3FYK - chain X; structure by X-ray diffraction, 3.50 A resolution.

[Chain X]
Molecule: MAP kinase-activated protein kinase 2
From: Homo sapiens
Notes: EC 2.7.11.1; fragment: MK-2 kinase module and the auto-inhibitory domain
UniProtKB: P49137 (MAPK2_HUMAN); numbering as in UniProt (aligned over 45-371)
Sequence (327 residues; each row starts with the number of its first residue):
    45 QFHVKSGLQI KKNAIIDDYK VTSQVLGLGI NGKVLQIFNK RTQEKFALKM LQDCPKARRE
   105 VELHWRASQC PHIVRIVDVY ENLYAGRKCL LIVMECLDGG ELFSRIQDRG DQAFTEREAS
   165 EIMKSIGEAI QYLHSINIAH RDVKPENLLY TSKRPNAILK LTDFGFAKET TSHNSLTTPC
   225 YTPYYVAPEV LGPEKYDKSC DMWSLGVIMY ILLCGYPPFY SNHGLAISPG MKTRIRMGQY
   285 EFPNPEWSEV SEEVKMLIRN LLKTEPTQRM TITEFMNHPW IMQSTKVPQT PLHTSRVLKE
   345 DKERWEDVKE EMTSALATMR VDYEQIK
Disordered / not traced: 217-238, 266-281, 365-371
Curated features (UniProtKB/Swiss-Prot):
  - region: Ser328 to Arg364 (Autoinhibitory helix), Asp366 to Lys371 (p38 MAPK-binding site)
  - motif: Met356 to Val365 (Nuclear export signal (NES)), Lys371 (Bipartite nuclear localization signal 1)
  - active site: Asp186 (Proton acceptor)
  - binding site (ATP): Leu70 to Val78, Lys93
  - binding site (staurosporine): Glu139 to Leu141
  - modified residue: Thr222 (Phosphothreonine), Ser272 (Phosphoserine), Ser328 (Phosphoserine), Thr334 (Phosphothreonine)
  - cross-link: Lys353 (Glycyl lysine isopeptide (Lys-Gly) (interchain with G-Cter in SUMO))
  - mutagenesis: Lys93 (K93R: Kinase defective mutant, abolishes activity), Asp207 (D207A: Kinase defective mutant, abolishes activity), Thr222 (T222A: Strong decrease in kinase activity; T222D: Mimicks phosphorylation state, leading to slight increase of basal kinase activity ...), Ser272 (S272A: Strong decrease in kinase activity; S272D: Mimicks phosphorylation state, leading to slight increase of basal kinase activity), Thr334 (T334A: Slight decrease in kinase activity; T334D/E: Mimicks phosphorylation state, leading to elevated basal kinase activity ...), Lys353 (K353R: Induces decreased sumoylation and increase in protein kinase activity)
Ligand contacts: B98 ((3R)-3-(aminomethyl)-9-methoxy-1,2,3,4-tetrahydro-5H-[1]benzothieno[3,2-e][1,4]diazepin-5-one): Leu70, Gly71, Leu72, Gly73, Val78, Ala91, Lys93, Val118, Met138, Glu139, Cys140, Leu141, Glu145, Glu190, Asn191, Leu193, Thr206, Asp207

[Summary]
Chain X binds compound B98. From UniProt: active-site residue Asp186, 10 ATP-binding residues, 3
staurosporine-binding residues and 6 mutagenesis sites.
Chain X is MAP kinase-activated protein kinase 2 (Homo sapiens); the structure, Crystal structure of a
benzthiophene lead bound to MAPKAP Kinase-2 (MK-2), was determined by X-ray diffraction together with 3FYJ and
3FZ1 from the same study.
